PDB entry 7P5Z | electron microscopy, 3.30 A resolution | chains C and E of the 16 polymer chains in the assembly

[Chain C]
Name: DNA replication licensing factor MCM4
Source organism: Saccharomyces cerevisiae (strain ATCC 204508 / S288c)
Notes: EC 3.6.4.12
Reference sequence: P30665 (MCM4_YEAST); numbering as in UniProt (aligned over 1-933)
Amino-acid sequence (933 residues; row label = number of the first residue in the row):
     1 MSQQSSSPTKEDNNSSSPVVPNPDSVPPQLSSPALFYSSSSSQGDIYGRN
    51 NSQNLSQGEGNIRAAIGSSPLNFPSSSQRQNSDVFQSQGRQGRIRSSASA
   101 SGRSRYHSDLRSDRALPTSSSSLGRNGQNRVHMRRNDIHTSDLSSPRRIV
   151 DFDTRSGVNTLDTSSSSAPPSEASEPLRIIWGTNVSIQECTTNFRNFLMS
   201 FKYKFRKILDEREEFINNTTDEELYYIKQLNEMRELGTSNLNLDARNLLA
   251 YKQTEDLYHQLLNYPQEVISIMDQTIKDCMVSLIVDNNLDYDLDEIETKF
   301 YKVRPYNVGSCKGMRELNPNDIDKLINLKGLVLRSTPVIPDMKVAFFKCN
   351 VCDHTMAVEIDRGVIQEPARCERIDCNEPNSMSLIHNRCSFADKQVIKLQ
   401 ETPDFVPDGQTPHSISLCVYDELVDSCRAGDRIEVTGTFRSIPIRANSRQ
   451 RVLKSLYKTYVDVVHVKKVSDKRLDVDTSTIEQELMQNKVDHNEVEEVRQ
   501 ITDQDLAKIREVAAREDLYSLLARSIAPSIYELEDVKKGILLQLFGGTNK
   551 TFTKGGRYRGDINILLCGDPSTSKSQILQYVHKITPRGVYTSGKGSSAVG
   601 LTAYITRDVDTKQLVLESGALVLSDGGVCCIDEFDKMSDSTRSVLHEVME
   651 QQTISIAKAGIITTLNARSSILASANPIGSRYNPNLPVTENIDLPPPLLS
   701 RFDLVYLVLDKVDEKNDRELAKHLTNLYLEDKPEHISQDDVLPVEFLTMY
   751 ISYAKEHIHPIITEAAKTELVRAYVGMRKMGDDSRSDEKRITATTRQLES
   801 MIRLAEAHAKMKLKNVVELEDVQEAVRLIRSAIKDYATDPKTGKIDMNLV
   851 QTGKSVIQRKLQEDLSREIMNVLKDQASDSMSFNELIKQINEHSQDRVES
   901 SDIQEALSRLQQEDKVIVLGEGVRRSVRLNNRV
Disordered / not traced: 1-176, 205-219, 736-739, 783-785, 853-933
Ion coordination: Zn2+: C349, C352, C371, C376; Mg2+: S575 (together with ADP)
Residues lining bound ligands: ADP (adenosine-5'-diphosphate): S529, I530, Y531, L533, D569, P570, S571, T572, S573, K574, S575, Q576, L720, L724
UniProt features mapped onto this chain:
  - motif: S700 to D703 (Arginine finger)
  - binding site (ATP): G568 to S575
  - modified residue (Phosphoserine): S52, S56, S69
  - mutagenesis: K574 (K574A: Loss of MCM2-7 complex helicase activity)
Reported in the primary citation:
  - post-translational modification sites: S171 (citing earlier work)
  - post-translational modification sites: S52, S56, S76, S77, S87

[Chain E]
Name: DNA replication licensing factor MCM6
Source organism: Saccharomyces cerevisiae (strain ATCC 204508 / S288c)
Notes: EC 3.6.4.12
Reference sequence: P53091 (MCM6_YEAST); numbering as in UniProt (aligned over 1-1017)
Amino-acid sequence (1017 residues; row label = number of the first residue in the row):
     1 MSSPFPADTPSSNRPSNSSPPPSSIGAGFGSSSGLDSQIGSRLHFPSSSQ
    51 PHVSNSQTGPFVNDSTQFSSQRLQTDGSATNDMEGNEPARSFKSRALNHV
   101 KKVDDVTGEKVREAFEQFLEDFSVQSTDTGEVEKVYRAQIEFMKIYDLNT
   151 IYIDYQHLSMRENGALAMAISEQYYRFLPFLQKGLRRVVRKYAPELLNTS
   201 DSLKRSEGDEGQADEDEQQDDDMNGSSLPRDSGSSAAPGNGTSAMATRSI
   251 TTSTSPEQTERVFQISFFNLPTVHRIRDIRSEKIGSLLSISGTVTRTSEV
   301 RPELYKASFTCDMCRAIVDNVEQSFKYTEPTFCPNPSCENRAFWTLNVTR
   351 SRFLDWQKVRIQENANEIPTGSMPRTLDVILRGDSVERAKPGDRCKFTGV
   401 EIVVPDVTQLGLPGVKPSSTLDTRGISKTTEGLNSGVTGLRSLGVRDLTY
   451 KISFLACHVISIGSNIGASSPDANSNNRETELQMAANLQANNVYQDNERD
   501 QEVFLNSLSSDEINELKEMVKDEHIYDKLVRSIAPAVFGHEAVKKGILLQ
   551 MLGGVHKSTVEGIKLRGDINICVVGDPSTSKSQFLKYVVGFAPRSVYTSG
   601 KASSAAGLTAAVVRDEEGGDYTIEAGALMLADNGICCIDEFDKMDISDQV
   651 AIHEAMEQQTISIAKAGIHATLNARTSILAAANPVGGRYNRKLSLRGNLN
   701 MTAPIMSRFDLFFVILDDCNEKIDTELASHIVDLHMKRDEAIEPPFSAEQ
   751 LRRYIKYARTFKPILTKEARSYLVEKYKELRKDDAQGFSRSSYRITVRQL
   801 ESMIRLSEAIARANCVDEITPSFIAEAYDLLRQSIIRVDVDDVEMDEEFD
   851 NIESQSHAASGNNDDNDDGTGSGVITSEPPADIEEGQSEATARPGTSEKK
   901 KTTVTYDKYVSMMNMIVRKIAEVDREGAEELTAVDIVDWYLLQKENDLGS
   951 LAEYWEERRLAFKVIKRLVKDRILMEIHGTRHNLRDLENEENENNKTVYV
  1001 IHPNCEVLDQLEPQDSS
Disordered / not traced: 1-99, 124-129, 195-259, 430-442, 464-508, 786-790, 843-1017
Ion coordination: Zn2+: C311, C314, C333, C338
Residues lining bound ligands: ATP (adenosine-5'-triphosphate): V797, R798, E801
UniProt features mapped onto this chain:
  - motif: S707 to D710 (Arginine finger)
  - binding site (ATP): G575 to S582
  - modified residue: S78 (Phosphoserine), S249 (Phosphoserine), S372 (Phosphoserine), T766 (Phosphothreonine)
  - mutagenesis: K581 (K581A: Loss of MCM2-7 complex helicase activity)
Reported in the primary citation:
  - post-translational modification sites: T75, S78

[Interface between chain C and chain E]
Pairs across the interface - 122 pairs, chain C then chain E:
  S335(C) - R375(E)  hydrogen bond (backbone-side chain)
  T336(C) - R375(E)
  P337(C) - R375(E)
  V338(C) - R280(E)
  I339(C) - Q409(E)
  I339(C) - L412(E)  hydrophobic
  P340(C) - S281(E)
  P340(C) - I452(E)  hydrophobic
  M342(C) - L448(E)  hydrophobic
  N350(C) - T331(E)
  V351(C) - K102(E)  hydrogen bond (backbone-side chain)
  C352(C) - K102(E)
  C352(C) - V103(E)  hydrogen bond (backbone-backbone)
  D353(C) - K102(E)  salt bridge
  D353(C) - V103(E)
  I360(C) - P417(E)  hydrophobic
  G363(C) - P417(E)
  G363(C) - S418(E)  hydrogen bond (backbone-backbone)
  V364(C) - S418(E)
  V364(C) - T420(E)
  I365(C) - S418(E)  hydrogen bond (backbone-backbone)
  I365(C) - S419(E)
  I365(C) - T420(E)  hydrogen bond (backbone-backbone)
  Q366(C) - T420(E)
  Q366(C) - D422(E)
  E367(C) - S419(E)
  E367(C) - T420(E)  hydrogen bond (backbone-backbone)
  E367(C) - L421(E)
  E367(C) - D422(E)  hydrogen bond (backbone-backbone)
  P368(C) - L421(E)
  A369(C) - L421(E)  hydrophobic
  A369(C) - D422(E)
  A369(C) - I426(E)  hydrophobic
  R373(C) - K101(E)
  H386(C) - Y450(E)  hydrogen bond
  N387(C) - Y175(E)  hydrogen bond
  N387(C) - F325(E)
  N387(C) - I402(E)
  N387(C) - V403(E)
  R388(C) - Y175(E)
  R388(C) - R176(E)
  F391(C) - S281(E)
  F391(C) - I284(E)  hydrophobic
  A392(C) - S281(E)  hydrogen bond (backbone-side chain)
  D393(C) - R280(E)
  D393(C) - S281(E)  hydrogen bond
  K394(C) - P413(E)  hydrogen bond (side chain-backbone)
  K394(C) - G414(E)
  S416(C) - P413(E)
  C418(C) - P413(E)  hydrophobic
  V424(C) - R280(E)
  D425(C) - R277(E)
  D425(C) - R280(E)
  R428(C) - T370(E)
  A429(C) - G371(E)
  I442(C) - G414(E)
  I444(C) - G411(E)
  R445(C) - L410(E)
  R445(C) - D447(E)  salt bridge
  R451(C) - V445(E)  hydrogen bond (side chain-backbone)
  K458(C) - G411(E)
  Y460(C) - P413(E)  hydrophobic
  Y460(C) - G414(E)
  E484(C) - P369(E)
  Q487(C) - D278(E)  hydrogen bond
  Q487(C) - R280(E)
  D491(C) - R280(E)  salt bridge
  K550(C) - H735(E)
  K550(C) - R738(E)
  T551(C) - R738(E)
  F552(C) - L734(E)
  F552(C) - R738(E)
  F552(C) - D739(E)
  T553(C) - D739(E)  hydrogen bond (backbone-side chain)
  R587(C) - T370(E)
  R587(C) - G371(E)
  A603(C) - M373(E)  hydrophobic
  T611(C) - T408(E)
  T611(C) - L412(E)
  L616(C) - M373(E)  hydrophobic
  E617(C) - M373(E)
  S618(C) - M373(E)
  V622(C) - G371(E)
  D625(C) - T370(E)  hydrogen bond
  D625(C) - G371(E)
  S640(C) - K601(E)
  S640(C) - K643(E)
  S643(C) - K601(E)
  S643(C) - K643(E)
  H646(C) - E640(E)
  Q651(C) - K586(E)  hydrogen bond
  S655(C) - Y597(E)
  S655(C) - A602(E)
  I656(C) - A602(E)
  A657(C) - T598(E)
  A657(C) - A602(E)  hydrogen bond (backbone-backbone)
  A657(C) - S603(E)
  A657(C) - S604(E)  hydrogen bond (backbone-backbone)
  A657(C) - G607(E)
  K658(C) - A602(E)
  K658(C) - S604(E)
  P696(C) - R688(E)
  R701(C) - S578(E)
  I762(C) - M736(E)
  E764(C) - M736(E)
  K767(C) - V732(E)
  K767(C) - D733(E)
  K767(C) - M736(E)
  V771(C) - T725(E)
  Y774(C) - D724(E)
  Y774(C) - A728(E)  hydrophobic
  V775(C) - T725(E)
  R778(C) - D717(E)  salt bridge
  R778(C) - D724(E)  salt bridge
  K779(C) - E721(E)  salt bridge
  E788(C) - R688(E)  salt bridge
  T795(C) - L727(E)
  L798(C) - A728(E)  hydrophobic
  L798(C) - I731(E)  hydrophobic
  E799(C) - I731(E)
  E799(C) - H735(E)  salt bridge
  I802(C) - H735(E)
Other interface residues (no listed pair), chain C (102 interface residues in all): H354, N380, L384, I385, Q395, V396, S448, I481, Y558, A598, D610, D639, V644, E647, E650, A659, I661, I662, T663, T664, L665, R668, P697, S700, T763
Other interface residues (no listed pair), chain E (87 interface residues in all): V100, I279, E282, F332, Q362, A365, I368, S372, P374, V407, V415, K416, R446, P577, S582, Q583, V596, A606, G687, D718, C719, N720, S729

[In short]
The interface between chain C and chain E involves 102 residues on one side and 87 on the other; the contacts
include 20 hydrogen bonds and 8 salt bridges. Among the polar pairs are D353(C)-K102(E), R445(C)-D447(E) and
D491(C)-R280(E). Bound to chain C: ADP. The paper reports modification sites S171(C), S52(C) and T75(E) among
others.
Chain C is DNA replication licensing factor MCM4 and chain E is DNA replication licensing factor MCM6, both
from Saccharomyces cerevisiae (strain ATCC 204508 / S288c); the structure, Structure of a DNA-loaded MCM
double hexamer engaged with the Dbf4-dependent kinase, was determined by electron microscopy (same publication
as 7P30).
